PDB entry 9DMT | electron microscopy, 2.18 A resolution | chains C and F of the 7 polymer chains in the assembly

[Chain C]
Molecule: Acetylcholine receptor subunit alpha
Source organism: Homo sapiens
UniProtKB: P02708 (ACHA_HUMAN); residues -19 to 437 here correspond to UniProt positions 1-457 (UniProt number = residue number + 20)
Chain sequence (457 residues; row label = number of the first residue in the row; numbers below 1 keep their minus sign (Met-19 is residue -19)):
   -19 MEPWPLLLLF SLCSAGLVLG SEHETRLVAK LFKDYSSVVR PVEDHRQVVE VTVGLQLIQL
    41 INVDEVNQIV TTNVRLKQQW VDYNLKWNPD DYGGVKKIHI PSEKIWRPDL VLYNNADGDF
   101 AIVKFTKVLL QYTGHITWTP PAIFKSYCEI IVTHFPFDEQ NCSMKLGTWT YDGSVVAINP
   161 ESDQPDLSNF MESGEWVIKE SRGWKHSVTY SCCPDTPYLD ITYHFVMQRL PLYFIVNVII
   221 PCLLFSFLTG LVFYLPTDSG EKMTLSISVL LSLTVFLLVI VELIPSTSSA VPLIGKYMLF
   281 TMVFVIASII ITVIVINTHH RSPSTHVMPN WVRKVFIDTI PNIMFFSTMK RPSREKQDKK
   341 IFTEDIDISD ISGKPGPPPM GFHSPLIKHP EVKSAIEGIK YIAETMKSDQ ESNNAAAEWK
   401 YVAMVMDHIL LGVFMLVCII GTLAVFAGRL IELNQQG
Unresolved in the structure: -19 to 0, 331-365, 437
Cystine bridges: Cys128-Cys142
Covalently attached groups: glycan linked to Asn141
UniProt features mapped onto this chain:
  - glycosylation: Asn141 (N-linked (GlcNAc...) asparagine)

[Chain F]
Molecule: Fab7 heavy chain
Source organism: Homo sapiens
Chain sequence (295 residues; row label = number of the first residue in the row):
     1 MDSKGSSQKG SRLLLLLVVS NLLLCQGVVS AEVQLVESGG GLVKPGGSLR LSCAASGFTF
    61 SGYWMHWVRQ APGKGLVWVS HINGDGSSTT YADSVKGRFT ISRDNAKNTL YLQMNALRAE
   121 DTAVYYCTRD VGSYGLESRY LTYVNWFDPW GQGTLVTVSS ASTKGPSVFP LAPSSKSTSG
   181 GTAALGCLVK DYFPEPVTVS WNSGALTSGV HTFPAVLQSS GLYSLSSVVT VPSSSLGTQT
   241 YICNVNHKPS NTKVDKKVEP KSCGSDYKDH DGDYKDHDID YKDDDDKHHH HHHHH
Unresolved in the structure: 1-31, 175-180, 261-295
Cystine bridges: Cys53-Cys127, Cys187-Cys243

[How chain C and chain F interact]
Residue-residue contacts (7):
  Lys13(C) - Thr142(F)
  Asp14(C) - Tyr143(F)
  Tyr15(C) - Thr142(F)
  Ser16(C) - Tyr140(F)  hydrogen bond (side chain-backbone)
  Ser17(C) - Tyr140(F)
  Val18(C) - Tyr140(F)  hydrophobic
  Glu83(C) - Arg139(F)  hydrogen bond (backbone-side chain)
Interface features reported in the paper:
  - epitope / paratope residues, chain F: Arg139(F)

[Summary]
7 residues of chain C face 4 of chain F across their interface; the contacts include 2 hydrogen bonds. Polar
pairs include Ser16(C)-Tyr140(F) and Glu83(C)-Arg139(F). The paper reports the epitope/paratope residue
Arg139(F).
Here chain C is Acetylcholine receptor subunit alpha and chain F is Fab7 heavy chain, both from Homo sapiens.
Entry 9DMT (Human muscle nAChR with fab7-bound) was determined by electron microscopy (same publication as
9DMG, 9DMH, 9DMJ, 9DMK, 9DML, 9DMQ and 9DMS).
